Entry 8UWZ (X-ray diffraction, 3.50 A resolution); this record covers chains E and B of the 6 polymer chains in the assembly.

[Chain E]
Name: Isoform VEGF121 of Vascular endothelial growth factor A, long form
Reference sequence: P15692 (VEGFA_HUMAN), isoform P15692-9; residues 1-121 here correspond to UniProt positions 27-147 (UniProt number = residue number + 26)
Chain sequence (121 residues; each row starts with the number of its first residue):
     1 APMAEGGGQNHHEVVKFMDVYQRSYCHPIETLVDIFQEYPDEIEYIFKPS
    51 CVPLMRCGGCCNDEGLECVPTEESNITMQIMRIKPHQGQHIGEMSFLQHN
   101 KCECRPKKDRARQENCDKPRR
Unresolved in the structure: 1-10, 109-121
Construct notes: conflict Asn115 (Lys141 in P15692)
Disulfides: Cys26-Cys68, Cys57-Cys102, Cys61-Cys104
Glycans and other covalent adducts: N-acetylglucosamine (NAG) linked to Asn75

[Chain B]
Name: Raamsizumab light chain S1C variant
Organism: Homo sapiens
Notes: engineered mutation(s): HAGLSSP replaced by QGTTS; Q165S, K167Y
Chain sequence (212 residues; numbered 1 to 234; 22 numbers in that range are skipped by the numbering (no residue carries them; nothing is unmodelled there); the number before each row is that of its first residue):
     1 DIQMTQSPSSLSASVGDRVTITCRASQAA
    36 YGRVAWYQQKPGKAPKLLIYKA
    65 SELYAGVP
    74 SRFSGSR
    83 SGTDFTLTISSLQPEDFATYYCQQRGW
   114 YLFTFGQGTKVEIKRTVAAPSVFIFPPSDEQLKSGTASVVCLLNNFYPRE
   164 AKVSWYVDNALQSGNSQESVTEQDSKDSTYSLSSTLTLSKADYEKHKVYA
   214 CEVTQGTTS
   225 VTKSFNRGEC
Unresolved in the structure: 1-4
Disulfides: Cys23-Cys104, Cys154-Cys214

[Interface between chain E and chain B]
Residue-residue contacts (7):
  Lys101(E) - Trp109(B)
  Lys101(E) - Tyr114(B)
  Cys102(E) - Trp109(B)  hydrogen bond (backbone-side chain)
  Glu103(E) - Arg38(B)  salt bridge
  Glu103(E) - Trp109(B)
  Cys104(E) - Arg38(B)
  Arg105(E) - Tyr36(B)

[Summary]
Chain E and chain B form an interface of 5 and 4 residues respectively, with 1 hydrogen bond and 1 salt
bridge. Polar pairs include Glu103(E)-Arg38(B) and Cys102(E)-Trp109(B). N-acetylglucosamine is covalently
linked to Asn75(E).
Here chain E is Isoform VEGF121 of Vascular endothelial growth factor A, long form and chain B is Raamsizumab
light chain S1C variant (Homo sapiens). Entry 8UWZ (The structure of Raamsizumab in complex with VEGF121) was
determined by X-ray diffraction.
